1ZGX - chains A and B; structure by X-ray diffraction, 1.13 A resolution.

# Chain A
Protein: Guanyl-specific ribonuclease Sa
Organism: Streptomyces aureofaciens
Notes: EC 3.1.27.3
UniProt: P05798 (RNSA_STRAU); residue numbers follow UniProt; this construct covers 1-63
Sequence (63 residues; row label = number of the first residue in the row):
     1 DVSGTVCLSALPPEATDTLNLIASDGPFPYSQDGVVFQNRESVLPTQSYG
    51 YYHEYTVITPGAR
Swiss-Prot annotation at these positions:
  - active site: Glu54 (Proton acceptor)
  - mutagenesis: Asn39 (N39A/D/S: Decreases protein stability)

# Chain B
Protein: Guanyl-specific ribonuclease Sa
Organism: Streptomyces aureofaciens
Notes: EC 3.1.27.3
UniProt: P05798 (RNSA_STRAU); residues 64-96 here = UniProt positions 64-96
Sequence (33 residues; each row starts with the number of its first residue):
    64 TRGTRRIITGEATQEDYYTGDHYATFSLIDKTC
Sequence notes: engineered mutation Lys94 (Gln in P05798)
Swiss-Prot annotation at these positions:
  - active site: His85 (Proton donor)

# Chain A / chain B interface
Inter-chain disulfides: Cys7(A)-Cys96(B)
Residue-residue contacts (60; chain A residue first):
  Val2(A) with Tyr80(B), hydrophobic; Phe89(B); Leu91(B)
  Ser3(A) with Phe89(B), hydrogen bond (backbone-backbone); Ser90(B), hydrogen bond (backbone-side chain)
  Gly4(A) with Ser90(B); Leu91(B), hydrogen bond (backbone-backbone)
  Thr5(A) with Leu91(B); Asp93(B)
  Val6(A) with Ser90(B); Leu91(B), hydrogen bond (backbone-backbone); Ile92(B); Asp93(B), hydrogen bond (backbone-backbone)
  Cys7(A) with Asp93(B); Cys96(B), disulfide
  Leu8(A) with Asp93(B), hydrogen bond (backbone-backbone); Cys96(B), hydrogen bond (backbone-backbone)
  Ser9(A) with Cys96(B), hydrogen bond (side chain-backbone)
  Leu11(A) with Tyr81(B), hydrophobic
  Pro12(A) with Arg68(B); Tyr81(B)
  Ala15(A) with Ile70(B)
  Leu19(A) with Ile70(B), hydrophobic; Asp79(B)
  Ile22(A) with Thr72(B)
  Tyr30(A) with Arg65(B)
  Gln32(A) with Arg65(B)
  Phe37(A) with Ile71(B), hydrophobic; Tyr86(B), hydrophobic; Phe89(B), hydrophobic
  Val43(A) with Phe89(B), hydrophobic
  Leu44(A) with Ile71(B), hydrophobic; Tyr80(B), hydrophobic; Phe89(B), hydrophobic
  Tyr51(A) with Thr72(B); Gly73(B); Glu74(B); Ala75(B); Glu78(B), hydrogen bond
  Tyr52(A) with Ile71(B), hydrophobic; Thr72(B)
  His53(A) with Ile70(B); Ile71(B); Thr72(B), hydrogen bond (backbone-backbone)
  Glu54(A) with Ile70(B); Ile71(B); Tyr86(B), hydrogen bond
  Tyr55(A) with Arg69(B); Ile70(B), hydrogen bond (backbone-backbone); Thr72(B)
  Thr56(A) with Arg65(B), hydrogen bond
  Val57(A) with Arg68(B), hydrogen bond (backbone-backbone); Arg69(B); Ile70(B), hydrophobic
  Thr59(A) with Arg68(B)
  Ala62(A) with Thr64(B); Arg65(B); Gly66(B)
  Arg63(A) with Thr64(B), hydrogen bond (backbone-backbone); Arg65(B)
Also at the interface, not in a pair above, chain A (31 interface residues in all): Thr18, Pro45, Pro60
Also at the interface, not in a pair above, chain B (26 interface residues in all): Thr67, Ala87, Thr88, Lys94

# Overview
The interface between chain A and chain B involves 31 residues on one side and 26 on the other; the contacts
include 1 disulfide bond and 15 hydrogen bonds. Polar contacts include Ser3(A)-Ser90(B), Ser9(A)-Cys96(B) and
Tyr51(A)-Glu78(B).
Here chain A is Guanyl-specific ribonuclease Sa and chain B is Guanyl-specific ribonuclease Sa, both from
Streptomyces aureofaciens. Entry 1ZGX (Crystal structure of ribonuclease mutant) was determined by X-ray
diffraction.
